Entry 7VLF (X-ray diffraction, 2.40 A resolution); this record covers chains F and G of the 8 polymer chains in the assembly.

== Chain F ==
Protein: Extracellular A2 globin
From: Lamellibrachia satsuma
UniProtKB: S0BBR6 (S0BBR6_LAMSA); residues 1-144 here correspond to UniProt positions 17-160 (UniProt number = residue number + 16)
Chain sequence (144 residues; numbered 1 to 144; the number before each row is that of its first residue):
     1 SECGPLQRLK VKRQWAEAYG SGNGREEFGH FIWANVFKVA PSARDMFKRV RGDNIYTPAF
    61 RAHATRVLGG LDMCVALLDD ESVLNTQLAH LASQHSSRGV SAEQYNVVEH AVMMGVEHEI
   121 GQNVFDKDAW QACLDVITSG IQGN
Disulfide bonds: C3-C133

== Chain G ==
Protein: Extracellular B2 globin
From: Lamellibrachia satsuma
UniProtKB: S0BCU7 (S0BCU7_LAMSA); residues 1-150 here correspond to UniProt positions 17-166 (UniProt number = residue number + 16)
Chain sequence (150 residues; row label = number of the first residue in the row):
     1 SSNSCTTEDR REMQLMWANV WSAQFTGRRL AIAQAVFKDL FAHVPDAVGL FDRVHGTEID
    61 SSEFKAHCIR VVNGLDSAIG LLSDPSTLNE QLSHLATQHQ ERAGVTKGGF SAIAQSFLRV
   121 MPQVASCFNP DAWSRCFNRI TNGMTEGLAE
Disulfide bonds: C5-C136

== Chain F / chain G interface ==
Contacting residue pairs - 44 pairs, chain F then chain G:
  K12(F) - A23(G)  hydrogen bond (side chain-backbone)
  K12(F) - Q24(G)  hydrogen bond (side chain-backbone)
  K12(F) - T26(G)  hydrogen bond
  W15(F) - A23(G)
  A16(F) - A23(G)  hydrophobic
  A16(F) - Q24(G)
  R25(F) - D76(G)  salt bridge
  E26(F) - D84(G)
  P58(F) - S86(G)
  P58(F) - T87(G)
  P58(F) - E90(G)
  A59(F) - E90(G)
  R61(F) - T87(G)
  A62(F) - T87(G)
  A62(F) - E90(G)
  A62(F) - Q91(G)
  T65(F) - S77(G)
  T65(F) - L81(G)
  R66(F) - Q91(G)  hydrogen bond
  R66(F) - H94(G)
  G69(F) - N73(G)  hydrogen bond (backbone-side chain)
  D72(F) - A23(G)
  D72(F) - R29(G)  salt bridge
  D72(F) - N73(G)
  M73(F) - I69(G)
  M73(F) - R70(G)
  M73(F) - N73(G)
  A76(F) - A23(G)
  A76(F) - T26(G)
  A76(F) - R29(G)
  L77(F) - I69(G)  hydrophobic
  D79(F) - T26(G)  hydrogen bond
  S82(F) - S62(G)  hydrogen bond (backbone-side chain)
  V83(F) - S62(G)
  V83(F) - K65(G)
  V83(F) - A66(G)
  V83(F) - I69(G)  hydrophobic
  T86(F) - S62(G)  hydrogen bond
  T86(F) - E63(G)
  T86(F) - A66(G)
  Q87(F) - A66(G)
  Q87(F) - R70(G)  hydrogen bond
  H90(F) - R53(G)
  H90(F) - R70(G)
Also at the interface, not in a pair above, chain F (25 interface residues in all): Y19, S21, G22
Also at the interface, not in a pair above, chain G (24 interface residues in all): A18, S22, G80

== Overview ==
25 residues of chain F and 24 residues of chain G are in contact; the contacts include 9 hydrogen bonds and 2
salt bridges. Polar contacts include R25(F)-D76(G), D72(F)-R29(G) and K12(F)-A23(G).
Chain F is Extracellular A2 globin and chain G is Extracellular B2 globin, both from Lamellibrachia satsuma;
the structure, Oxy-deoxy intermediate of V2 hemoglobin at 26% oxygen saturation, was determined by X-ray
diffraction together with 7VLC, 7VLD and 7VLE from the same study.
